PDB entry 4FAO | X-ray diffraction, 3.36 A resolution | chains A and D of the 6 polymer chains in the assembly

Chain A:
Molecule: Growth/differentiation factor 2
Source organism: Homo sapiens
Reference sequence: Q9UK05 (GDF2_HUMAN); residues 1-110 here correspond to UniProt positions 320-429 (UniProt number = residue number + 319)
Amino-acid sequence (110 residues; numbered 1 to 110; the number before each row is that of its first residue):
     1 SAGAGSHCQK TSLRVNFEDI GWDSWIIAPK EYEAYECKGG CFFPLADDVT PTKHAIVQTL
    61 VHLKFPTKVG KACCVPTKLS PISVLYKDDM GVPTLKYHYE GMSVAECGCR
Disordered / not traced: 1-5
Disulfide bonds: Cys8-Cys74, Cys37-Cys107, Cys41-Cys109
Swiss-Prot annotation at these positions:
  - region: Ser83 to Tyr97 (Interaction with ENG)
Reported in the primary citation:
  - specificity-determining residues: Ser24 (by similarity / conservation)
  - specificity-determining residues: Arg14, Lys30, Lys53, Ser80

Chain D:
Molecule: Serine/threonine-protein kinase receptor R3
Source organism: Homo sapiens
Notes: fragment: Extracellular domain
Reference sequence: P37023 (ACVL1_HUMAN); numbering as in UniProt (aligned over 22-118)
Amino-acid sequence (106 residues; numbered 20 to 125; the number before each row is that of its first residue):
    20 GADPVKPSRG PLVTCTCESP HCKGPTCRGA WCTVVLVREE GRHPQEHRGC GNLHRELCRG
    80 RPTEFVNHYC CDSHLCNHNV SLVLEATQPP SEQPGTDGQS GDDDDK
Disordered / not traced: 20-29, 102-125
Disulfide bonds: Cys34-Cys51, Cys36-Cys41, Cys46-Cys69, Cys77-Cys89, Cys90-Cys95
Construct notes: expression tag (20-21, 119-125)
Swiss-Prot annotation at these positions:
  - region: His73 to Leu76 (Mediates specificity for BMP ligand)
  - glycosylation: Asn98 (N-linked (GlcNAc...) asparagine)
  - natural variant: Cys34 (C34Y: In HHT2), Cys41 (C41G: In HHT2; C41Y: In HHT2), Cys46 (C46G: In HHT2), Arg47 (R47P: In HHT2), Gly48 to Ala49 (sequence variant, change not given here; In HHT2), Gly48 (G48R: In HHT2), Trp50 (W50C: In HHT2; W50G: In HHT2), Cys51 (C51Y: In HHT2), Thr52 (T52A: In HHT2), Glu59 (E59V: Found in a patient with pulmonary arterial hypertension; uncertain significance), His66 (H66P: In HHT2; H66Y: In HHT2), Arg67 (R67Q: In HHT2; R67W: In HHT2), 4 further natural variant entries in UniProt
  - mutagenesis: Arg74 to Leu76 (Affinity for BMP9 decreased by 200-fold)
Reported in the primary citation:
  - specificity-determining residues: His73, Glu75
  - disease-associated variants - H66P, H87D: decreased binding to Growth/differentiation factor 2 (chain A) (proposed by the authors, not directly observed)
  - disease-associated variants - G79R: abolished binding to Growth/differentiation factor 2 (chain A) (proposed by the authors, not directly observed)
  - disease-associated variants - R47P, G48E, G48R, A49L, A49P: decreased stability
  - disease-associated variants - W50C, W50G, T52A, R67Q, R67W, N96D: decreased stability (proposed by the authors, not directly observed)
  - mutagenesis - H73D (25-fold), H73G (93-fold), E75F, E75V (170-fold): decreased signaling in response to BMP9

How chain A and chain D interact:
Pairs across the interface (18; chain A residue first):
  His7(A) - His40(D)  hydrogen bond
  Phe42(A) - Glu58(D)
  Phe43(A) - Glu58(D)  hydrogen bond (backbone-side chain)
  Phe43(A) - Val85(D)  hydrophobic
  Pro44(A) - His40(D)
  Pro44(A) - His66(D)
  Ala46(A) - His40(D)
  Asp47(A) - Asn71(D)  hydrogen bond
  Asp47(A) - Leu72(D)
  Pro51(A) - His73(D)
  Lys53(A) - His73(D)  hydrogen bond
  Lys53(A) - Glu75(D)  salt bridge
  Leu63(A) - Arg57(D)
  Leu63(A) - Glu58(D)
  Leu63(A) - Phe84(D)  hydrophobic
  Lys64(A) - Glu83(D)  salt bridge
  Lys64(A) - Phe84(D)
  Lys71(A) - Glu59(D)  salt bridge
Other interface residues (no listed pair), chain A (14 interface residues in all): Ile56, Leu60, His62
Other interface residues (no listed pair), chain D (17 interface residues in all): Pro39, Val54, Val56, Leu76, His87
The authors on this interface:
  - interface residues, chain A: Phe43(A)
  - interface residues, chain D: Glu58(D)
  - hot spots on chain D (mutagenesis) - E75F, E75V: abolished binding to Growth/differentiation factor 2 (chain A)
  - hot spots on chain D (mutagenesis) - H73G: decreased binding to Growth/differentiation factor 2 (chain A)
  - hot spots on chain D (mutagenesis) - H73D (25-fold), H73G (93-fold): decreased signaling with Growth/differentiation factor 2 (chain A)

Overview:
14 residues of chain A face 17 of chain D across their interface, with 4 hydrogen bonds and 3 salt bridges.
Polar pairs include Lys53(A)-Glu75(D), Lys64(A)-Glu83(D) and Lys71(A)-Glu59(D). The paper reports that R47P,
G48E and G48R of chain D, among others, reduce stability; interface residues Phe43(A) and Glu58(D); 18
substitutions were tested in all.
Here chain A is Growth/differentiation factor 2 and chain D is Serine/threonine-protein kinase receptor R3,
both from Homo sapiens. Entry 4FAO (Specificity and Structure of a high affinity Activin-like 1 (ALK1)
signaling complex) was determined by X-ray diffraction.
